PDB entry 7KRP | electron microscopy, 3.20 A resolution | chains D and P of the 6 polymer chains in the assembly

# Chain D
Protein: Non-structural protein 8
From: Severe acute respiratory syndrome coronavirus 2
Reference sequence: P0DTD1 (R1AB_SARS2); residues 1-198 here correspond to UniProt positions 3943-4140 (UniProt number = residue number + 3942)
Sequence (199 residues; row label = number of the first residue in the row; numbering starts at 0):
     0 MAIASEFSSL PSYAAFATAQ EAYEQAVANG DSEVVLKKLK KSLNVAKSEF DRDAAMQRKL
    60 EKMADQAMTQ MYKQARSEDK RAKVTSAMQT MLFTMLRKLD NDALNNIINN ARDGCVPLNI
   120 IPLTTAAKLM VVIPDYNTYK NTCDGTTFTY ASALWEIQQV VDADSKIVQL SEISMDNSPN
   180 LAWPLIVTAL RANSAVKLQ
Unresolved in the structure: 0-6, 192-198
Construct notes: initiating methionine (0)
Ligand contacts: chapso (1N7): Ala63, Ala66, Met67, Met70
Swiss-Prot annotation at these positions:
  - site: Gln198 (Cleavage)

# Chain P
Molecule: 40-nt RNA strand
Sequence (40 nucleotides; numbered 1 to 40; the number before each row is that of its first residue):
     1 CGCGUAGCAU GCUACGUCAU UCUCCUAAGA AGCUACCCCC
Unresolved in the structure: 1-2, 40

# How chain D and chain P interact
Residue-residue contacts (6):
  Lys36(D) - G11(P)  salt bridge to the phosphate
  Lys36(D) - C12(P)  salt bridge to the phosphate
  Asp50(D) - U20(P)  sugar contact
  Arg51(D) - A19(P)  hydrogen bond to the sugar
  Ala54(D) - U20(P)  phosphate contact
  Ala54(D) - U21(P)  phosphate contact
Interface residues without a listed pair, chain D (5 interface residues in all): Arg57

# Overview
The chain D/chain P interface involves 5 residues from each chain; the contacts include 1 hydrogen bond and 2
salt bridges. Among the polar pairs are Arg51(D)-A19(P), Lys36(D)-G11(P) and Lys36(D)-C12(P). Ligands of chain
D: chapso.
Chain D is Non-structural protein 8 (Severe acute respiratory syndrome coronavirus 2) and chain P is a 40-nt
RNA strand; the structure, Structure of SARS-CoV-2 backtracked complex complex bound to nsp13 helicase - BTC
(local refinement), was determined by electron microscopy together with 7KRN and 7KRO from the same study.
